PDB entry 7NS3 | electron microscopy, 3.50 A resolution | chains 8 and 9 of the 6 polymer chains in the assembly

Chain 8:
Protein: Glucose-induced degradation protein 8
From: Saccharomyces cerevisiae (strain ATCC 204508 / S288c)
UniProt: P40208 (GID8_YEAST); residue numbers follow UniProt; this construct covers 1-455
Amino-acid sequence (493 residues; row label = number of the first residue in the row):
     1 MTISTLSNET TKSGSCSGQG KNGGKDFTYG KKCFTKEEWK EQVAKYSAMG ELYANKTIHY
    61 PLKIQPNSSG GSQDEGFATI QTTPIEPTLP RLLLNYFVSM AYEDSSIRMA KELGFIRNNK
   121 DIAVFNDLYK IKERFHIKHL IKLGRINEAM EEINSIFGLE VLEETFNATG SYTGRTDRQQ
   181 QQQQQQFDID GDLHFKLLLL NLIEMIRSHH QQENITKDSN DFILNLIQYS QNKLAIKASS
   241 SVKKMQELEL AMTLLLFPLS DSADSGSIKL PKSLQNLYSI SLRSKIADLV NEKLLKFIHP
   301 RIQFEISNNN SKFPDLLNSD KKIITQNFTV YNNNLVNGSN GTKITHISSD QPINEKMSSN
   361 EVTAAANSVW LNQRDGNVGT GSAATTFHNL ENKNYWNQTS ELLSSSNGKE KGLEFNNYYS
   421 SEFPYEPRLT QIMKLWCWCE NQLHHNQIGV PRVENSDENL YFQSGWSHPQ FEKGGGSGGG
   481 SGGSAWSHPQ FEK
Disordered / not traced: 1-26, 55-83, 164-191, 212-219, 259-270, 358-365, 375-382, 404-414, 456-493
Sequence notes: expression tag (456-493)

Chain 9:
Protein: Protein FYV10
From: Saccharomyces cerevisiae
UniProt: A0A6A5PZU1 (A0A6A5PZU1_YEASX); residue numbers follow UniProt; this construct covers 1-516
Amino-acid sequence (516 residues; numbered 1 to 516; the number before each row is that of its first residue):
     1 MAEKSIFNEP DVDFHLKLNQ QLFHIPYELL SKRIKHTQAV INKETKSLHE HTAALNQIFE
    61 HNDVEHDELA LAKITEMIRK VDHIERFLNT QIKSYCQILN RIKKRLEFFH ELKDIKSQNS
   121 GTSHNGNNEG TRTKLIQWYQ SYTNILIGDY LTRNNPIKYN SETKDHWNSG VVFLKQSQLD
   181 DLIDYDVLLE ANRISTSLLH ERNLLPLISW INENKKTLTK KSSILEFQAR LQEYIELLKV
   241 DNYTDAIVCF QRFLLPFVKS NFTDLKLASG LLIFIKYCND QKPTSSTSSG FDTEEIKSQS
   301 LPMKKDRIFQ HFFHKSLPRI TSKPAVNTTD YDKSSLINLQ SGDFERYLNL LDDQRWSVLN
   361 DLFLSDFYSM YGISQNDPLL IYLSLGISSL KTRDCLHPSD DENGNQETET ATTAEKEVED
   421 LQLFTLHSLK RKNCPVCSET FKPITQALPF AHHIQSQLFE NPILLPNGNV YDSKKLKKLA
   481 KTLKKQNLIS LNPGQIMDPV DMKIFCESDS IKMYPT
Disordered / not traced: 1-186, 218-223, 281-303, 323-342, 372-516

How chain 8 and chain 9 interact:
Pairs across the interface (29):
  Ile227(8) - Leu272(9)  hydrophobic
  Ser230(8) - Ile273(9)
  Gln231(8) - Lys276(9)
  Gln231(8) - Tyr277(9)  hydrogen bond (backbone-side chain)
  Ala235(8) - Tyr277(9)  hydrophobic
  Met245(8) - Phe274(9)  hydrophobic
  Met245(8) - Phe344(9)  hydrophobic
  Met245(8) - Arg346(9)  hydrogen bond
  Glu249(8) - Lys266(9)
  Glu249(8) - Gly270(9)
  Met252(8) - Ser269(9)
  Met252(8) - Ile273(9)  hydrophobic
  Thr253(8) - Leu265(9)
  Thr253(8) - Ser269(9)
  Leu256(8) - Phe250(9)  hydrophobic
  Leu256(8) - Gln251(9)  hydrogen bond (backbone-side chain)
  Leu256(8) - Leu272(9)  hydrophobic
  Leu274(8) - Phe262(9)  hydrophobic
  Met357(8) - His314(9)
  Ala366(8) - Gln310(9)
  Ala366(8) - His314(9)
  Ala366(8) - Lys315(9)
  Ser368(8) - Lys315(9)  hydrogen bond
  Ser368(8) - Ser316(9)  hydrogen bond (backbone-side chain)
  Val369(8) - Ser316(9)
  Val369(8) - Pro318(9)
  Trp370(8) - Lys315(9)
  Trp370(8) - Ser316(9)
  Trp370(8) - Leu317(9)
Interface residues without a listed pair, chain 8 (25 interface residues in all): Asn220, Leu224, Ala238, Ser239, Gln246, Leu248, Leu250, Lys272, Asn367, Leu371
Interface residues without a listed pair, chain 9 (23 interface residues in all): Tyr243, Ile247, Tyr347

Summary:
25 residues of chain 8 and 23 residues of chain 9 are in contact, with 5 hydrogen bonds. Polar contacts
include Gln231(8)-Tyr277(9), Met245(8)-Arg346(9) and Leu256(8)-Gln251(9).
Here chain 8 is Glucose-induced degradation protein 8 (Saccharomyces cerevisiae (strain ATCC 204508 / S288c))
and chain 9 is Protein FYV10 (Saccharomyces cerevisiae). Entry 7NS3 (Substrate receptor scaffolding module of
yeast Chelator-GID SR4 E3 ubiquitin ligase bound to Fbp1 substrate) was determined by electron microscopy
(same publication as 7NS4, 7NS5, 7NSB and 7NSC).
